Entry 3HET (X-ray diffraction, 2.10 A resolution); this record covers chains A and B.

[Chain A (and B)]
Name: alpha/beta-peptide based on the GCN4-pLI side chain sequence with an (alpha-alpha-beta) backbone and a cyclic beta-residue at position 10
Notes: chain B of this document is another copy of the same molecule, construct and numbering; everything in this record applies to it too
Chain sequence (34 residues; each row starts with the number of its first residue; numbering starts at 0):
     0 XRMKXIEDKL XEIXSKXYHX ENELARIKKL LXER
Unresolved in the structure: 0, 32-33
Modified residues: ACE (acetyl group) at position 0, B3Q ((3S)-3,6-diamino-6-oxohexanoic acid) at position 4, XCP ((1S,2S)-2-aminocyclopentanecarboxylic acid) at position 10, B3L ((3S)-3-amino-5-methylhexanoic acid) at position 13, B3L ((3S)-3-amino-5-methylhexanoic acid) at position 16, BIL ((3R,4S)-3-amino-4-methylhexanoic acid) at position 19, BAL (beta-alanine) at position 31; Arg1, Arg25 (beta-homoarginine; HMR); Asp7 (3-aminopentanedioic acid; B3D); Glu22 ((3s)-3-aminohexanedioic acid; B3E); Lys28 ((3s)-3,7-diaminoheptanoic acid; B3K)

[Interface between chain A and chain B]
Contacting residue pairs - 1 pairs, chain A then chain B:
  Leu29(A) with Met2(B)
Other interface residues (no listed pair), chain A (2 interface residues in all): Leu30

[Summary]
The interface between chain A and chain B involves 2 residues on one side and 1 on the other.
Chain A and chain B are both alpha/beta-peptide based on the GCN4-pLI side chain sequence with an
(alpha-alpha-beta) backbone and a cyclic beta-residue at position 10; the structure, Cyclic residues in
alpha/beta-peptide helix bundles: GCN4-pLI side chain sequence on an (alpha-alpha-beta) backbone with a ...,
was determined by X-ray diffraction together with 3HEU, 3HEV, 3HEW, 3HEX and 3HEY from the same study.
